Entry 6TMX (electron microscopy, 5.80 A resolution (low resolution: residue-level contacts below are approximate; hydrogen-bond / salt-bridge calls are withheld)); this record covers chains A and B of the 14 polymer chains in the assembly.

[Chain A (and B)]
Protein: Putative GroEL-like chaperonine protein
Organism: Pseudomonas phage EL
Notes: chain B of this document is another copy of the same molecule, construct and numbering; everything in this record applies to it too
UniProt: Q2Z0T5 (Q2Z0T5_9CAUD); residues 1-558 here = UniProt positions 1-558
Chain sequence (558 residues; each row starts with the number of its first residue):
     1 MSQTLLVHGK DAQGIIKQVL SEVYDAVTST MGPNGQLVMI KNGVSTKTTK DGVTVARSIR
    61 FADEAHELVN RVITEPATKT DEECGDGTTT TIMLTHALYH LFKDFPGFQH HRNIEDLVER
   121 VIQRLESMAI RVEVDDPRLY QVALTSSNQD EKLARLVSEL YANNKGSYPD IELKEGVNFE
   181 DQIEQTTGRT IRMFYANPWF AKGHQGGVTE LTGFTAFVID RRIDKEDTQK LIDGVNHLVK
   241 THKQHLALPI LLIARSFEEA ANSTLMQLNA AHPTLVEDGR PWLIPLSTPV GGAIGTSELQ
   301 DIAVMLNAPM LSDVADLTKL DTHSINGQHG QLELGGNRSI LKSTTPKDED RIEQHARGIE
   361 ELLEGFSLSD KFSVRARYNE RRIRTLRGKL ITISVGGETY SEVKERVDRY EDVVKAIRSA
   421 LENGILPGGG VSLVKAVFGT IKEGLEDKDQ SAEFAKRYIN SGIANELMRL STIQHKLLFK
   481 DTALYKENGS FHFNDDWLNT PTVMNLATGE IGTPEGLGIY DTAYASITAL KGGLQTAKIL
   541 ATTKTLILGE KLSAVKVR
Unresolved in the structure: 1-2, 290-294, 552-558
Small-molecule neighbours: ATP-gamma-S: T30, M31, G32, P33, D51, G52, V53, D81, G85, D86, G87, T88, T89, T90, T145, G428, G429, G430, Q474, L478, F479, M504, N505, L506, A507, I519, D521
What the authors report for this chain:
  - conformationally variable residues (domain motion): N465, E466, K486

[Interface between chain A and chain B]
Residue-residue contacts (19; chain A residue first):
  L68(A) - T46(B)
  R71(A) - V44(B)
  R71(A) - T46(B)
  T542(A) - Q36(B)
  T542(A) - L37(B)
  T543(A) - L37(B)
  T543(A) - M39(B)
  K544(A) - Q36(B)
  K544(A) - L37(B)
  T545(A) - L37(B)
  T545(A) - V38(B)
  T545(A) - M39(B)
  L546(A) - M39(B)
  I547(A) - V38(B)
  I547(A) - M39(B)
  I547(A) - I40(B)
  I547(A) - K41(B)
  L548(A) - K41(B)
  G549(A) - K41(B)
Also at the interface, not in a pair above, chain A (17 interface residues in all): Q3, L5, L6, H8, E64, V72, F108
Also at the interface, not in a pair above, chain B (18 interface residues in all): E22, D25, S29, N34, G35, S45, S58, I59, R60, A62

[Summary]
17 residues of chain A and 18 residues of chain B are in contact. Chain A binds ATP-gamma-S. The paper reports
conformational variability at N465(A), E466(A) and K486(A).
Chain A and chain B are both Putative GroEL-like chaperonine protein (Pseudomonas phage EL); the structure,
Structure of the chaperonin gp146 from the bacteriophage EL (Pseudomonas aeruginosa) in complex with
ATPgammaS, was determined by electron microscopy (same publication as 6TMT, 6TMU, 6TMV and 6TMW).
